Entry 2C8L (X-ray diffraction, 3.10 A resolution); this record covers chain A.

Chain A:
Protein: Sarcoplasmic/endoplasmic reticulum calcium atpase 1
Organism: Oryctolagus cuniculus
Notes: EC 3.6.3.8
UniProtKB: P04191 (AT2A1_RABIT); numbering as in UniProt (aligned over 1-994)
Chain sequence (994 residues; each row starts with the number of its first residue):
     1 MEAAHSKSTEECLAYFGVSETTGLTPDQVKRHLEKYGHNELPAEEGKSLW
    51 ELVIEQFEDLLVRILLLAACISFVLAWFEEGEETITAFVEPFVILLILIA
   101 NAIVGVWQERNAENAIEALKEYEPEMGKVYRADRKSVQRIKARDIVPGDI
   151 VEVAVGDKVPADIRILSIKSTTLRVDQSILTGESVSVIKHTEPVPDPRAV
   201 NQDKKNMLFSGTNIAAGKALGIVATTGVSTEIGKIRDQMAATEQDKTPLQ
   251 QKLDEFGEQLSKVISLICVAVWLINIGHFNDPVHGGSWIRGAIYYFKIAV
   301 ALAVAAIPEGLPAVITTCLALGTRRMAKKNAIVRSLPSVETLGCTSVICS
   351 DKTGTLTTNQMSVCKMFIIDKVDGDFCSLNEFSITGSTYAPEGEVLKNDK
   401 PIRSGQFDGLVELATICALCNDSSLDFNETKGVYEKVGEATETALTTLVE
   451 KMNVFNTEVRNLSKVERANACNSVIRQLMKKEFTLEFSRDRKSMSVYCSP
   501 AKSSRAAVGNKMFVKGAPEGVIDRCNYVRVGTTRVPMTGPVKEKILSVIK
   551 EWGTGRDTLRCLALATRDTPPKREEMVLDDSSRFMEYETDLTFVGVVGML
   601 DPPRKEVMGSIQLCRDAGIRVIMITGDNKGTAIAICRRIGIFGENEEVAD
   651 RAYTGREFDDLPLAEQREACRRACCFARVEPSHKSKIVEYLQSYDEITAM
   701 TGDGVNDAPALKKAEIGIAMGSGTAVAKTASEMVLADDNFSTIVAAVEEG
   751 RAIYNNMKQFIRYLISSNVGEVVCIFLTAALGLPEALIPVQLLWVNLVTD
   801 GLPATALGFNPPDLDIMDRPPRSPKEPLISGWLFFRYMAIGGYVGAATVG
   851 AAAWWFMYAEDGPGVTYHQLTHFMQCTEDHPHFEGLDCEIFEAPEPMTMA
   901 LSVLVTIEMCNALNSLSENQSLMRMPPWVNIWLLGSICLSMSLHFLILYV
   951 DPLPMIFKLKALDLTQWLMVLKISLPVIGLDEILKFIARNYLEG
Disulfides: C876-C888
Ion coordination: Na+: A714, E732
Residues lining bound ligands: thapsigargin (TG1; octanoic acid [3S-[3alpha, 3abeta, 4alpha, 6beta, 6abeta, 7beta, 8alpha(Z), 9balpha]]-6-(acetyloxy)-2,3,-3a,4,5,6,6a,7,8,9b-decahydro-3,3a-dihydroxy-3,6,9-trimethyl-8-[(2-methyl-1-oxo-2-butenyl)ox y]-2-oxo-4-(1-oxobutoxy)-azuleno[4,5-b]furan-7-yl ester): K252, L253, E255, F256, Q259, L260, V263, I267, A306, I761, I765, N768, V769, V772, F776, L828, I829, F834, Y837, M838
From the paper describing this entry:
  - conformationally variable residues (side-chain flip): E309
  - mutagenesis - E439A: decreased catalytic activity (citing earlier work)
  - catalytic residues: D351 (citing earlier work)

In short:
Chain A binds thapsigargin. A714 and E732 form the Na+ site. From the paper: the catalytic residue D351; E439A
reduces catalytic activity.
Chain A is Sarcoplasmic/endoplasmic reticulum calcium atpase 1 (Oryctolagus cuniculus); the structure, Crystal
Structure of (SR) Calcium-ATPase E2(Tg) form, was determined by X-ray diffraction together with 2C9M and 2C8K
from the same study.
